PDB entry 6C05 | electron microscopy, 5.15 A resolution (low resolution: residue-level contacts below are approximate; hydrogen-bond / salt-bridge calls are withheld) | chains C and F of the 7 polymer chains in the assembly

== Chain C ==
Protein: DNA-directed RNA polymerase subunit beta
Source organism: Mycobacterium tuberculosis
Notes: EC 2.7.7.6
UniProt: V9Z879 (V9Z879_MYCTX); residues 7-1178 here correspond to UniProt positions 1-1172 (UniProt number = residue number - 6)
Sequence (1181 residues; row label = number of the first residue in the row):
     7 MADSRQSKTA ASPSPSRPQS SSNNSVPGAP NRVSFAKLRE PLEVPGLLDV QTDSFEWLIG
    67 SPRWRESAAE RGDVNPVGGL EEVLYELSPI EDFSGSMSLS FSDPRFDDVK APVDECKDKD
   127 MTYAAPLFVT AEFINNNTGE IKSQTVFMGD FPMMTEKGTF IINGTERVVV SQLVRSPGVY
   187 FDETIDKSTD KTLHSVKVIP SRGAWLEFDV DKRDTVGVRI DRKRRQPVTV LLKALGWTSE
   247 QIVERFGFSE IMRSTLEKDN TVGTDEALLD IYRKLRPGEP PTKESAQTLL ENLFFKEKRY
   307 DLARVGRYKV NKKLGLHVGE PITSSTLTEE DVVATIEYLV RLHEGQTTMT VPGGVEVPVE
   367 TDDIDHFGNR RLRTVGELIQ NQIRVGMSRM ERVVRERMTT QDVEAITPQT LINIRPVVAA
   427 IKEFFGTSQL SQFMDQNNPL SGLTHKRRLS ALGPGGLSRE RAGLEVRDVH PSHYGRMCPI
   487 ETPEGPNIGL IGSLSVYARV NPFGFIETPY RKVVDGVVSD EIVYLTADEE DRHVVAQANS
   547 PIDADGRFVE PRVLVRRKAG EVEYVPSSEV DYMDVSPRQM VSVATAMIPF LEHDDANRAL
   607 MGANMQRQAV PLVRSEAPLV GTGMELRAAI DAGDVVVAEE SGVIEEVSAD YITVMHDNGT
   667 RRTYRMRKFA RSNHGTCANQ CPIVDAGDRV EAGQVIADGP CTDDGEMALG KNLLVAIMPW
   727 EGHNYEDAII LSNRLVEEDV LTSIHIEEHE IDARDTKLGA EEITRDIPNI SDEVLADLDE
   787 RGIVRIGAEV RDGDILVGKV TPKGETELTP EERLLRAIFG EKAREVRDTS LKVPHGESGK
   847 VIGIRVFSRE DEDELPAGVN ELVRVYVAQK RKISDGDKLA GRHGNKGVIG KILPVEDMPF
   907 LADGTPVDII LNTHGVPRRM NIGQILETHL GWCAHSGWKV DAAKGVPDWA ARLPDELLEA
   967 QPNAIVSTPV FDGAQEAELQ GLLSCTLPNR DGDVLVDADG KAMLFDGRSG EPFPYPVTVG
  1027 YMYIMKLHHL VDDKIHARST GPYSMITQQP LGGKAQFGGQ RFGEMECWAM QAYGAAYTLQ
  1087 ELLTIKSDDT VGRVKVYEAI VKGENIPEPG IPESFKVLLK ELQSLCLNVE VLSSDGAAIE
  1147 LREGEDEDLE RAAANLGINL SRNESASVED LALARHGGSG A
Not modelled in the structure: 7-29, 1141-1187
Construct notes: expression tag (1179-1187)

== Chain F ==
Protein: RNA polymerase sigma factor SigA
Source organism: Mycobacterium tuberculosis
UniProt: A0A045HD00 (A0A045HD00_MYCTX); numbering as in UniProt (aligned over 1-528)
Sequence (531 residues; row label = number of the first residue in the row; numbers below 1 keep their minus sign (Gly-2 is residue -2)):
    -2 GPHMAATKAS TATDEPVKRT ATKSPAASAS GAKTGAKRTA AKSASGSPPA KRATKPAARS
    58 VKPASAPQDT TTSTIPKRKT RAAAKSAAAK APSARGHATK PRAPKDAQHE AATDPEDALD
   118 SVEELDAEPD LDVEPGEDLD LDAADLNLDD LEDDVAPDAD DDLDSGDDED HEDLEAEAAV
   178 APGQTADDDE EIAEPTEKDK ASGDFVWDED ESEALRQARK DAELTASADS VRAYLKQIGK
   238 VALLNAEEEV ELAKRIEAGL YATQLMTELS ERGEKLPAAQ RRDMMWICRD GDRAKNHLLE
   298 ANLRLVVSLA KRYTGRGMAF LDLIQEGNLG LIRAVEKFDY TKGYKFSTYA TWWIRQAITR
   358 AMADQARTIR IPVHMVEVIN KLGRIQRELL QDLGREPTPE ELAKEMDITP EKVLEIQQYA
   418 REPISLDQTI GDEGDSQLGD FIEDSEAVVA VDAVSFTLLQ DQLQSVLDTL SEREAGVVRL
   478 RFGLTDGQPR TLDEIGQVYG VTRERIRQIE SKTMSKLRHP SRSQVLRDYL D
Not modelled in the structure: -2 to 201, 528
Construct notes: expression tag (-2 to 0)

== Interface between chain C and chain F ==
Residue-residue contacts - 44 pairs, chain C then chain F:
  Arg219(C) - Phe202(F)
  Arg219(C) - Trp204(F)
  Arg219(C) - Asp205(F)
  Asp220(C) - Phe202(F)
  Arg230(C) - Asp205(F)
  Arg230(C) - Glu208(F)
  Arg231(C) - Val203(F)
  Arg231(C) - Asp205(F)
  Pro233(C) - Val203(F)
  Lys264(C) - Phe202(F)
  Asn266(C) - Phe202(F)
  Arg421(C) - Leu387(F)
  Arg421(C) - Gly391(F)
  Asn775(C) - Leu527(F)
  Pro816(C) - Phe479(F)
  Pro816(C) - Gly480(F)
  Pro816(C) - Leu481(F)
  Glu817(C) - Leu481(F)
  Arg819(C) - Phe479(F)
  Arg819(C) - Pro486(F)
  Leu820(C) - Phe479(F)
  Leu820(C) - Leu481(F)
  Leu821(C) - Tyr526(F)
  Ala823(C) - Met511(F)
  Ala823(C) - Arg515(F)
  Ile824(C) - Met511(F)
  Ile824(C) - Leu514(F)
  Ile824(C) - Arg515(F)
  Phe825(C) - Ser520(F)
  Phe825(C) - Leu523(F)
  Phe825(C) - Arg524(F)
  Phe825(C) - Leu527(F)
  Tyr1049(C) - Ile439(F)
  Ser1050(C) - Gly436(F)
  Ser1050(C) - Ile439(F)
  Met1051(C) - Ile439(F)
  Ile1052(C) - Gly436(F)
  Leu1057(C) - Asp437(F)
  Leu1057(C) - Phe438(F)
  Leu1057(C) - Ile439(F)
  Tyr1103(C) - Ala447(F)
  Tyr1103(C) - Val448(F)
  Tyr1103(C) - Val451(F)
  Glu1104(C) - Val451(F)
Other interface residues (no listed pair), chain C (31 interface residues in all): Gln232, Pro283, Arg465, Thr815, Gly826, Val1107, Lys1108
Other interface residues (no listed pair), chain F (34 interface residues in all): Leu212, Leu423, Glu430, Asp441, Phe453, Leu455, Leu460, Val475

== Overview ==
Chain C and chain F form an interface of 31 and 34 residues respectively.
Chain C is DNA-directed RNA polymerase subunit beta and chain F is RNA polymerase sigma factor SigA, both from
Mycobacterium tuberculosis; the structure, Mycobacterium tuberculosis RNAP Holo/RbpA in relaxed state, was
determined by electron microscopy (same publication as 6BZO, 6C04 and 6C06).
